Entry 8BBO (X-ray diffraction, 2.75 A resolution); this record covers chains H and L of the 3 polymer chains in the assembly.

== Chain H ==
Name: IGH@ protein
From: Homo sapiens
UniProtKB: Q6GMX6 (Q6GMX6_HUMAN); the construct has insertions or renumbered stretches relative to UniProt, so the offset changes along the chain: 1-29 = UniProt 20-48; 31-33 = UniProt 49-51; 35-103 = UniProt 52-120; 105-224 = UniProt 121-240
Chain sequence (224 residues; each row starts with the number of its first residue):
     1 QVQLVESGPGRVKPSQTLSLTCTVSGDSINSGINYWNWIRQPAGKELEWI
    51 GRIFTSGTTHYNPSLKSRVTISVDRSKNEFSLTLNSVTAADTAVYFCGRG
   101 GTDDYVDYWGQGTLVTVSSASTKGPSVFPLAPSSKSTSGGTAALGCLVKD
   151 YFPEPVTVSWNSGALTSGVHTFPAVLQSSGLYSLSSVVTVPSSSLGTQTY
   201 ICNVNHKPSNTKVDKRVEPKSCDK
Disordered / not traced: 223-224
Disulfide bonds: Cys-22/Cys-97, Cys-146/Cys-202
Differences from the reference sequence: conflict Val-5 (Gln24 in Q6GMX6), Arg-11 (Leu30 in Q6GMX6), Gln-16 (Glu35 in Q6GMX6), 19 further conflict positions vs the reference (Q6GMX6) not listed; insertion (30, 34, 104)

== Chain L ==
Name: Immunoglobulin kappa light chain
From: Homo sapiens
UniProtKB: P0DOX7 (IGK_HUMAN); aligned to UniProt positions 2-213 over residues 2-213 (the alignment contains insertions or deletions, so no single offset holds)
Chain sequence (213 residues; numbered 1 to 213; the number before each row is that of its first residue):
     1 AIQMTQSPSTLSASVGDRVTITCRASQDINSWLAWYQQKPGKAPKLLIYD
    51 ASSLHSGVPTRFSGSGSGTEFTLTISSLQPDDFASYYCQQYKSYRTFGRG
   101 TKVEIKRTVAAPSVFIFPPSDEQLKSGTASVVCLLNNFYPREAKVQWKVD
   151 NALQSGNSQESVTEQDSKDSTYSLSSTLTLSKADYEKHKVYACEVTHQGL
   201 SSPVTKSFNRGEC
Disordered / not traced: 212-213
Disulfide bonds: Cys-23/Cys-88, Cys-133/Cys-193
Differences from the reference sequence: expression tag (1); conflict Asp-28 (Ser in P0DOX7), Ser-31 (Thr in P0DOX7), Ile-48 (Met in P0DOX7), Asp-50 (Lys in P0DOX7), His-55 (Glu in P0DOX7), Thr-60 (Ser in P0DOX7), Ser-63 (Ile in P0DOX7), Ser-85 (Thr in P0DOX7), Lys-92 (Asn in P0DOX7), Tyr-94 (Ser95 in P0DOX7), Arg-95 (Lys96 in P0DOX7), Thr-96 (Met97 in P0DOX7), Arg-99 (Gln100 in P0DOX7), Ile-105 (Val106 in P0DOX7), Arg-107 (Gly108 in P0DOX7)

== How chain H and chain L interact ==
Contacting residue pairs (72):
  Asn-37(H) / Arg-95(L)  hydrogen bond
  Gln-41(H) / Gln-38(L)  hydrogen bond
  Gln-41(H) / Tyr-87(L)  hydrogen bond
  Lys-45(H) / Tyr-87(L)
  Glu-46(H) / Tyr-87(L)
  Glu-46(H) / Gly-98(L)
  Glu-46(H) / Arg-99(L)
  Leu-47(H) / Pro-44(L)  hydrophobic
  Leu-47(H) / Phe-97(L)
  Trp-49(H) / Arg-95(L)
  His-60(H) / Tyr-94(L)
  Tyr-61(H) / Tyr-94(L)
  Asn-62(H) / Arg-95(L)
  Pro-63(H) / Tyr-94(L)
  Thr-102(H) / Arg-95(L)
  Asp-103(H) / Arg-95(L)  salt bridge
  Asp-104(H) / Gln-89(L)  hydrogen bond (backbone-side chain)
  Asp-104(H) / Tyr-91(L)
  Asp-104(H) / Arg-95(L)  hydrogen bond (backbone-side chain)
  Tyr-105(H) / Tyr-36(L)
  Tyr-105(H) / Leu-46(L)  hydrophobic
  Tyr-105(H) / Tyr-49(L)
  Tyr-105(H) / Arg-95(L)
  Val-106(H) / Tyr-36(L)  hydrogen bond (backbone-side chain)
  Val-106(H) / Leu-46(L)
  Val-106(H) / Arg-95(L)
  Asp-107(H) / Leu-46(L)
  Asp-107(H) / His-55(L)
  Trp-109(H) / Tyr-36(L)  hydrophobic
  Trp-109(H) / Ala-43(L)  hydrophobic
  Trp-109(H) / Pro-44(L)
  Gly-110(H) / Ala-43(L)
  Phe-128(H) / Ser-120(L)
  Phe-128(H) / Gln-123(L)
  Pro-129(H) / Ser-120(L)
  Leu-130(H) / Phe-117(L)  hydrophobic
  Leu-130(H) / Val-132(L)  hydrophobic
  Ala-131(H) / Phe-117(L)
  Lys-135(H) / Phe-115(L)
  Lys-135(H) / Ile-116(L)
  Lys-135(H) / Ser-207(L)
  Ser-136(H) / Phe-115(L)
  Ser-136(H) / Ile-116(L)  hydrogen bond (side chain-backbone)
  Ser-136(H) / Phe-117(L)
  Thr-137(H) / Phe-115(L)
  Ser-138(H) / Phe-115(L)
  Ala-143(H) / Phe-115(L)  hydrophobic
  Ala-143(H) / Phe-117(L)
  Leu-147(H) / Ser-130(L)
  Lys-149(H) / Gln-123(L)
  Lys-149(H) / Ser-130(L)
  His-170(H) / Asn-136(L)
  His-170(H) / Asn-137(L)  hydrogen bond
  His-170(H) / Ser-173(L)  hydrogen bond
  Phe-172(H) / Leu-134(L)  hydrophobic
  Phe-172(H) / Ser-161(L)
  Phe-172(H) / Thr-163(L)
  Phe-172(H) / Ser-173(L)
  Phe-172(H) / Leu-174(L)
  Phe-172(H) / Ser-175(L)
  Pro-173(H) / Ser-161(L)  hydrogen bond (backbone-side chain)
  Pro-173(H) / Val-162(L)
  Val-175(H) / Gln-159(L)
  Val-175(H) / Glu-160(L)
  Val-175(H) / Ser-161(L)
  Leu-176(H) / Gln-159(L)  hydrogen bond (backbone-side chain)
  Gln-177(H) / Gln-159(L)
  Ser-185(H) / Ser-175(L)  hydrogen bond
  Val-187(H) / Leu-134(L)  hydrophobic
  Thr-189(H) / Asn-136(L)
  Lys-215(H) / Glu-122(L)  salt bridge
  Lys-220(H) / Asp-121(L)  salt bridge
Other interface residues (no listed pair), chain H (49 interface residues in all): Ile-39, Glu-48, Arg-52, Phe-96, Val-127, Ser-133, Thr-141, Leu-144, Thr-171
Other interface residues (no listed pair), chain L (43 interface residues in all): Ala-34, Ser-113, Pro-119, Ser-126, Thr-128, Asp-166, Thr-179

== Overview ==
The interface between chain H and chain L involves 49 residues on one side and 43 on the other, with 12
hydrogen bonds and 3 salt bridges. Among the polar pairs are Asp-103(H)/Arg-95(L), Lys-215(H)/Glu-122(L) and
Lys-220(H)/Asp-121(L).
Chain H is IGH@ protein and chain L is Immunoglobulin kappa light chain, both from Homo sapiens; the
structure, SARS-CoV-2 Delta-RBD complexed with BA.2-36 Fab, was determined by X-ray diffraction, deposited
together with 8C3V.
